Entry 9NU1 (electron microscopy, 3.60 A resolution); this record covers chains B and S of the 4 polymer chains in the assembly.

[Chain B (and S)]
Protein: Uromodulin
Organism: Homo sapiens
Notes: chain S of this document is another copy of the same molecule, construct and numbering; everything in this record applies to it too
UniProt: P07911 (UROM_HUMAN); residues 1-640 here = UniProt positions 1-640
Sequence (640 residues; numbered 1 to 640; the number before each row is that of its first residue):
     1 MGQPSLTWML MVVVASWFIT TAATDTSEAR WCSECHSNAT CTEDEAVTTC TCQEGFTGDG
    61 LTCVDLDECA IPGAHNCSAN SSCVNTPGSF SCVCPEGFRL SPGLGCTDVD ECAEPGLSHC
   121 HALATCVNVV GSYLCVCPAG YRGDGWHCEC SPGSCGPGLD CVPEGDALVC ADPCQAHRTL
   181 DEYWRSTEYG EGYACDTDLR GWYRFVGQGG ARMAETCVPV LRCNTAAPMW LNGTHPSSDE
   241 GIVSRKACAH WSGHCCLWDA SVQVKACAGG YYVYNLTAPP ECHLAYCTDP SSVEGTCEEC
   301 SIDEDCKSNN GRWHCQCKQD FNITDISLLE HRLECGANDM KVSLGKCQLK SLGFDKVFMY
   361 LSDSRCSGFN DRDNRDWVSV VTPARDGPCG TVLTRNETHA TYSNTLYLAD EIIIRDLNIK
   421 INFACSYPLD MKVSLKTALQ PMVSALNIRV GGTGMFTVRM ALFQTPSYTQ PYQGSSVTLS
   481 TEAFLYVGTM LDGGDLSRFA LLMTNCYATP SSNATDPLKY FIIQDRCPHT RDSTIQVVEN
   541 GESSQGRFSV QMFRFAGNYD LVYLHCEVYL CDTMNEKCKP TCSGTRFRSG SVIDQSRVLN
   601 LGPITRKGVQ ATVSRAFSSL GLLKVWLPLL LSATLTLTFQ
Unresolved in the structure: 1-442, 585-640 (chain S: 1-172, 291-640)
Curated features (UniProtKB/Swiss-Prot):
  - region: Cys150 to Ala171 (Beta hairpin), Asp430 to Thr453 (Flexible ZP-N/ZP-C linker), Gly454 to Thr465 (Internal hydrophobic patch (IHP)), Arg586 to Ser589 (Essential for cleavage by HPN), Val598 to Arg606 (External hydrophobic patch (EHP))
  - site: Phe587, Arg588 (Cleavage)
  - lipidation: Ser614 (GPI-anchor amidated serine)
  - glycosylation (N-linked (GlcNAc...) asparagine): Asn38, Asn76, Asn80, Asn232 (complex), Asn275 (high mannose), Asn322 (complex), Asn396 (complex), Asn513 (complex)
  - natural variant: Cys52 (C52W: In ADTKD1), Asp59 (D59A: In ADTKD1), Cys77 (C77Y: In ADTKD1), Val93 to Gly97 (sequence variant, change not given here; In ADTKD1), Gly103 (G103C: In ADTKD1), Val109 (V109E: In ADTKD1), Cys112 (C112R: In ADTKD1), Cys120 (C120G: In ADTKD1), Cys126 (C126R: In ADTKD1), Asn128 (N128S: In ADTKD1), Cys135 (C135S: In ADTKD1), Cys148 (C148W: In ADTKD1; C148Y: In ADTKD1), 22 further natural variant entries in UniProt
  - mutagenesis: Leu333 (L333K: Abolishes polymerization and filament formation of the secreted form), Arg415 (R415A: Abolishes polymerization. No effect on protein trafficking or secretion. Suppresses the dominant-negative loss of polymerization in 555-F-A-556 DEL or 586-A--A-589 ...), Ile421 (I421K: Abolishes polymerization and filament formation of the secreted form), Asp430 (D430L: Impairs polymerization and filament formation of the secreted form), Leu435 (L435S: Impairs polymerization and filament formation of the secreted form), Val458 (V458R: Leads to retention in the endoplasmic reticulum, probably due to misfolding), Phe555 to Ala556 (Abolishes polymerization, in a dominant-negative manner. No effect on protein trafficking or secretion. Suppresses the dominant-negative loss of polymerization; when associated with A-415), Arg586 to Ser589 (Abolishes cleavage by HPN. Abolishes polymerization, in a dominant-negative manner. Suppresses the dominant-negative loss of polymerization; when associated with A-415), Val598 to Asn600 (Decreased export from the endoplasmic reticulum, leading to decreased secretion. Impairs polymerization), Gly602 to Pro603 (Decreased export from the endoplasmic reticulum, leading to decreased secretion. Impairs polymerization), Thr605 to Lys607 (No effect on secretion. Does not impair polymerization)
Disulfides: Cys506-Cys566, Cys527-Cys582, Cys571-Cys578
Covalently attached groups: N-acetylglucosamine (NAG) linked to Asn513

[Interface between chain B and chain S]
Pairs across the interface (18; chain B residue first):
  Leu462(B) - Tyr193(S)
  Phe463(B) - Tyr193(S)  hydrogen bond (backbone-side chain)
  Gln464(B) - Tyr193(S)
  Gln464(B) - Ala194(S)
  Gln464(B) - Cys195(S)  hydrogen bond (side chain-backbone)
  Gln464(B) - Asn224(S)
  Thr465(B) - Trp184(S)
  Pro466(B) - Trp184(S)
  Pro466(B) - Tyr189(S)
  Pro466(B) - Asn224(S)
  Tyr472(B) - His283(S)
  Thr478(B) - His283(S)  hydrogen bond (backbone-side chain)
  Leu479(B) - Tyr193(S)  hydrophobic
  Ser480(B) - Glu191(S)  hydrogen bond
  Ala483(B) - Glu191(S)
  Phe484(B) - Tyr193(S)
  Leu485(B) - Tyr193(S)
  Tyr486(B) - Tyr193(S)  hydrogen bond (backbone-side chain)
Other interface residues (no listed pair), chain B (14 interface residues in all): Val477

[Summary]
14 residues of chain B face 8 of chain S across their interface; the contacts include 5 hydrogen bonds. Polar
pairs include Phe463(B)-Tyr193(S), Gln464(B)-Cys195(S) and Thr478(B)-His283(S). N-acetylglucosamine is
covalently linked to Asn513(B). Curated annotation (UniProt) lists 20 mutagenesis sites on chain B.
Both chains are Uromodulin (Homo sapiens). Entry 9NU1 (Uromodulin filament lattice interface from human urine)
was determined by electron microscopy, deposited together with 9NU3.
